Entry 8KD1 (electron microscopy, 3.20 A resolution); this record covers chains C and I of the 11 polymer chains in the assembly.

[Chain C]
Name: Histone H2A type 1-B/E
Organism: Homo sapiens
Reference sequence: P04908 (H2A1B_HUMAN); residues 0-129 here correspond to UniProt positions 1-130 (UniProt number = residue number + 1)
Chain sequence (133 residues; numbered -3 to 129; the number before each row is that of its first residue; numbers below 1 keep their minus sign (Gly-3 is residue -3)):
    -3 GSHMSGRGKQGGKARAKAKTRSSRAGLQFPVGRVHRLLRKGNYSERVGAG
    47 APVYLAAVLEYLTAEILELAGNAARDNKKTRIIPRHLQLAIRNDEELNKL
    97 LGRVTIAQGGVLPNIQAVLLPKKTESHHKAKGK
Not modelled in the structure: -3 to 9, 119-129
Construct notes: expression tag (-3 to -1)
Swiss-Prot annotation at these positions:
  - modified residue: Ser1 (N-acetylserine), Arg3 (Citrulline), Lys5 (N6-(2-hydroxyisobutyryl)lysine), Lys9 (N6-(2-hydroxyisobutyryl)lysine), Lys13 (N6-(beta-hydroxybutyryl)lysine), Lys36 (N6-(2-hydroxyisobutyryl)lysine), Lys74 (N6-(2-hydroxyisobutyryl)lysine), Lys75 (N6-(2-hydroxyisobutyryl)lysine), Lys95 (N6-(2-hydroxyisobutyryl)lysine), Gln104 (N5-methylglutamine), Lys118 (N6-(2-hydroxyisobutyryl)lysine), Lys119 (N6-crotonyllysine), Thr120 (Phosphothreonine), Lys125 (N6-crotonyllysine)
  - cross-link (Glycyl lysine isopeptide (Lys-Gly)): Lys13 (interchain with G-Cter in ubiquitin), Lys15 (interchain with G-Cter in ubiquitin), Lys119 (interchain with G-Cter in ubiquitin)

[Chain I]
Molecule: 193-nt DNA strand
Organism: synthetic construct
Sequence (193 nucleotides; row label = number of the first residue in the row; numbers below 1 keep their minus sign (DA-96 is residue -96)):
   -96 ATCACGTAATATTGGCCAGCTAGGATCACAATCCCGGTGCCGAGGCCGCT
   -46 CAATTGGTCGTAGACAGCTCTAGCACCGCTTAAACGCACGTACGGAATCC
     4 GTACGTGCGTTTAAGCGGTGCTAGAGCTGTCTACGACCAATTGAGCGGCC
    54 TCGGCACCGGGATTGTGATCCTAGCTGGCCAATATTACGTGAT
Not modelled in the structure: -96 to -87, 87-96

[How chain C and chain I interact]
Contacting residue pairs - 14 pairs, chain C then chain I:
  Arg11(C) - DT-42(I)  hydrogen bond to the base
  Ala12(C) - DG-41(I)  phosphate contact
  Ala14(C) - DT-42(I)  phosphate contact
  Lys15(C) - DT-43(I)  phosphate contact
  Lys15(C) - DT-42(I)  hydrogen bond to the phosphate
  Thr16(C) - DT-43(I)  phosphate contact
  Arg17(C) - DT-43(I)  salt bridge to the phosphate
  Gly28(C) - DA-44(I)  phosphate contact
  Gly28(C) - DT-43(I)  phosphate contact
  Arg29(C) - DA-44(I)  salt bridge to the phosphate
  Arg32(C) - DA-45(I)  phosphate contact
  Arg32(C) - DA-44(I)  salt bridge to the phosphate
  Arg42(C) - DG-34(I)  salt bridge to the phosphate
  Arg77(C) - DA-54(I)  sugar contact
Interface residues without a listed pair, chain C (17 interface residues in all): Ala10, Lys13, Ser18, Arg20, Val27, Glu41
Interface residues without a listed pair, chain I (9 interface residues in all): DG-37, DA-35

[In short]
Chain C and chain I form an interface of 17 and 9 residues respectively; the contacts include 2 hydrogen bonds
and 4 salt bridges. Polar contacts include Arg11(C)-DT-42(I), Lys15(C)-DT-42(I) and Arg17(C)-DT-43(I).
Here chain C is Histone H2A type 1-B/E (Homo sapiens) and chain I is a 193-nt DNA strand (synthetic
construct). Entry 8KD1 (Structure of nucleosome complexed with one DEK molecule) was determined by electron
microscopy, deposited together with 8KE0 and 8KCY.
